Entry 9H80 (electron microscopy, 2.50 A resolution); this record covers chains M and D of the 13 polymer chains in the assembly.

Chain M:
Name: PelB
Source organism: Pseudomonas aeruginosa
UniProtKB: Q9HZE5 (Q9HZE5_PSEAE); numbering as in UniProt (aligned over 1-1193)
Chain sequence (1193 residues; numbered 1 to 1193; the number before each row is that of its first residue):
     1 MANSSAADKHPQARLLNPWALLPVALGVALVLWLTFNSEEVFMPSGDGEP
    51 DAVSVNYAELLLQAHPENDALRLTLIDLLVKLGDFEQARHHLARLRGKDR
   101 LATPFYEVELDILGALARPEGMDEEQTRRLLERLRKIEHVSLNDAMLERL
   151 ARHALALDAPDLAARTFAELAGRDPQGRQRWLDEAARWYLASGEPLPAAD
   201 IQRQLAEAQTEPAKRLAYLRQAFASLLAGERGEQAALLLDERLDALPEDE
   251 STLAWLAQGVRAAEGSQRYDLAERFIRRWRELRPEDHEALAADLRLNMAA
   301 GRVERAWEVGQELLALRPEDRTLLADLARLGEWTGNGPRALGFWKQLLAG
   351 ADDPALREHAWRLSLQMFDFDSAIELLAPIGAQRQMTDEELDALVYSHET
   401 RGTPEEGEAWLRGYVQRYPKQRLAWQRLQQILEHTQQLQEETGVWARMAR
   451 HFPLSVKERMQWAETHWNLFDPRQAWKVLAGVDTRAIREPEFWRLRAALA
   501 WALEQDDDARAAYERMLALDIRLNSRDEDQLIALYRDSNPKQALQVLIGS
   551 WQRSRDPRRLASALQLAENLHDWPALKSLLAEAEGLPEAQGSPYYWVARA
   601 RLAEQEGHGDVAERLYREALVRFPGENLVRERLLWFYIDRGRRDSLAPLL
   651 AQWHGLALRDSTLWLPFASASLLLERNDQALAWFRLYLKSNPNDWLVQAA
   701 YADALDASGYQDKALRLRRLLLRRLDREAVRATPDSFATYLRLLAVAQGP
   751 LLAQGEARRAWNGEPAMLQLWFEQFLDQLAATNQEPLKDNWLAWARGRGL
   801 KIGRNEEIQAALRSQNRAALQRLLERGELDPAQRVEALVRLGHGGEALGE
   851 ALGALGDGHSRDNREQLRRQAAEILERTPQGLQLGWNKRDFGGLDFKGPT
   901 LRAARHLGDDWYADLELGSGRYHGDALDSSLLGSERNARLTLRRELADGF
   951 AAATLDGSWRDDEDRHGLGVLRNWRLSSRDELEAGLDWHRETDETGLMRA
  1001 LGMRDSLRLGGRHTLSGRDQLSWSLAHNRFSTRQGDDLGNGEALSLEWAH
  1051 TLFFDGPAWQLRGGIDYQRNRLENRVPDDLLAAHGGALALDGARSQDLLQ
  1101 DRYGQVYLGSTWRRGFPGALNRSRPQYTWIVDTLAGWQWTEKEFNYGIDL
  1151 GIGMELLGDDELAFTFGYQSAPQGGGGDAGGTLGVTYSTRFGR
Not modelled in the structure: 1-802
Residues lining bound ligands:
  - phosphatidylethanolamine (PTY), molecule 1: Trp886, Lys897, Leu1162, Phe1164, Thr1165, Phe1166, Leu1183, Gly1184, Val1185
  - phosphatidylethanolamine (PTY), molecule 2: Asp948, Trp974, Leu976, Leu982, Ala984, Leu1009
  - phosphatidylethanolamine (PTY), molecule 3: Leu1015, Ser1016, Asp1019, Trp1048
  - phosphatidylethanolamine (PTY), molecule 4: Trp1048, His1050, Leu1061
  - phosphatidylethanolamine (PTY), molecule 5: Leu1052, Trp1059, Leu1061, Leu1108, Gly1109, Ser1110, Trp1112, Thr1133
  - phosphatidylethanolamine (PTY), molecule 6: Phe1053, Trp1059, Trp1112
  - phosphatidylethanolamine (PTY), molecule 7: Gly1056, Pro1057, Arg1114, Tyr1127, Trp1129, Ile1130, Val1131, Ile1148, Leu1150, Gly1151, Ile1152
  - phosphatidylethanolamine (PTY), molecule 8: Pro1057, Trp1112, Trp1129, Val1131, Thr1133
  - phosphatidylethanolamine (PTY), molecule 9: Glu1155, Leu1156, Leu1157
What the authors report for this chain:
  - contacts within the chain: Tyr922-Arg999, Glu935-Arg999
  - binding site for phosphatidylethanolamine: Leu1150, Ile1152, Phe1164, Phe1166
  - binding site for phosphatidylethanolamine: Lys897 (from molecular simulation)

Chain D:
Name: PelC
Source organism: Pseudomonas aeruginosa
UniProtKB: Q9HZE6 (Q9HZE6_PSEAE); residue numbers follow UniProt; this construct covers 1-172
Chain sequence (172 residues; row label = number of the first residue in the row):
     1 MQSIRCLALAAVALFMAGCSSFTSESATPLARGAQWGLVPLLNYSQAPQA
    51 GERAEQILLSVLAEEGVRPRLYPAQPQGDLQLVDDRERQQRALDWARQQK
   101 LAYVVTGSVEEWQYKNGLDGEPAVGVSLQVLEPASGRVLWSTSGARAGWS
   151 RESLAGAAQKVLRELVGDLRLE
Not modelled in the structure: 1-18
Residues lining bound ligands:
  - phosphatidylethanolamine (PTY), molecule 1: Cys19, Ser20, Arg146, Ala147, Gly148, Trp149
  - phosphatidylethanolamine (PTY), molecule 2: Asp119, Trp149, Ser150
What the authors report for this chain:
  - binding site for phosphatidylethanolamine: Trp149
  - mutagenesis - W149A: abolished binding to PelB (chain M)

Chain M / chain D interface:
Pairs across the interface - 16 pairs, chain M then chain D:
  Arg861(M) - Asn116(D)  hydrogen bond
  Glu865(M) - Asn116(D)
  Arg868(M) - Asn116(D)  hydrogen bond (side chain-backbone)
  Arg868(M) - Gly117(D)
  Arg868(M) - Leu118(D)
  Arg869(M) - Leu118(D)  hydrogen bond (side chain-backbone)
  Phe1053(M) - Arg151(D)
  Asp1055(M) - Leu118(D)
  Asp1055(M) - Arg151(D)  hydrogen bond (backbone-side chain)
  Gly1056(M) - Ser150(D)
  Gly1056(M) - Arg151(D)  hydrogen bond (backbone-side chain)
  Pro1057(M) - Arg151(D)
  Arg1114(M) - Asp119(D)  salt bridge
  Ser1123(M) - Leu118(D)
  Arg1124(M) - Leu118(D)
  Pro1125(M) - Asp119(D)
Also at the interface, not in a pair above, chain M (13 interface residues in all): Ala872

Summary:
Chain M and chain D form an interface of 13 and 6 residues respectively; the contacts include 5 hydrogen bonds
and 1 salt bridge. Polar pairs include Arg1114(M)-Asp119(D), Arg861(M)-Asn116(D) and Arg868(M)-Asn116(D). From
the paper: a binding site for phosphatidylethanolamine at Leu1150(M), Ile1152(M) and Trp149(D) among others;
W149A of chain D abolishes binding to PelB (chain M).
Chain M is PelB and chain D is PelC, both from Pseudomonas aeruginosa; the structure, Structure of the outer
membrane exopolysaccharide transporter PelBC, was determined by electron microscopy.
